8GOI - chains A and C of the 4 polymer chains in the assembly; structure by X-ray diffraction, 1.54 A resolution.

== Chain A (and C) ==
Name: Lac23ys_aEE, an acidic mutant of LacI C-terminal tetramerization helix
Notes: chain C of this document is another copy of the same molecule, construct and numbering; everything in this record applies to it too
Amino-acid sequence (23 residues; row label = number of the first residue in the row):
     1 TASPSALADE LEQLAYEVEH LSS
Unresolved in the structure: 1-2 (chain C: 1)

== Interface between chain A and chain C ==
Residue-residue contacts - 7 pairs, chain A then chain C:
  Leu11(A) with Leu11(C), hydrophobic
  Leu21(A) with Leu21(C), hydrophobic; Ser22(C)
  Ser22(A) with Leu21(C); Ser22(C), hydrogen bond (backbone-backbone); Ser23(C)
  Ser23(A) with Ser22(C), hydrogen bond (backbone-side chain)
Interface residues without a listed pair, chain A (5 interface residues in all): Val18
Interface residues without a listed pair, chain C (5 interface residues in all): Val18

== Summary ==
Chain A and chain C each contribute 5 residues to their interface; the contacts include 2 hydrogen bonds.
Polar pairs include Ser23(A)-Ser22(C) and Ser22(A)-Ser22(C).
Chain A and chain C are both Lac23ys_aEE, an acidic mutant of LacI C-terminal tetramerization helix; the
structure, 23-residues Heterotetramic Antiparallel Coiled-Coil Derived From LacI, was determined by X-ray
diffraction.
